1CIZ - chain A; structure by X-ray diffraction, 1.64 A resolution.

# Chain A
Molecule: Protein (stromelysin-1)
Organism: Homo sapiens
Notes: EC 3.4.24.17; fragment: catalytic domain
UniProtKB: P08254 (MMP3_HUMAN); residues 83-250 here correspond to UniProt positions 100-267 (UniProt number = residue number + 17)
Amino-acid sequence (168 residues; row label = number of the first residue in the row):
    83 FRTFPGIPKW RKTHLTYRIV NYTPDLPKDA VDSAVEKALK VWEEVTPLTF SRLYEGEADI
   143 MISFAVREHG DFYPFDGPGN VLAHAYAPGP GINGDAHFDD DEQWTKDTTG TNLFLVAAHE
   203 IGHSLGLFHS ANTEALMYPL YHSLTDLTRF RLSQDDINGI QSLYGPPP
Ion coordination: Ca2+ site 1: Asp107, Asp182, Glu184; Ca2+ site 2: Asp141, Gly173, Asn175, Asp177; Zn2+ site 1: His151, Asp153, His166, His179; Ca2+ site 3: Asp158, Gly159, Gly161, Val163, Asp181, Glu184; Zn2+ site 2: His201, His205, His211 (together with DPS)
Ligand contacts: DPS (3-(1H-indol-3-yl)-2-[4-(4-phenyl-piperidin-1-yl)-benzenesulfonylamino]-propionic acid): Asn162, Val163, Leu164, Ala165, His166, Leu197, Val198, His201, Glu202, His205, Phe210, His211, Glu216, Ala217, Leu218, Tyr220, Pro221, Leu222, Tyr223, His224, Leu226, Phe232
UniProt features mapped onto this chain:
  - active site: Glu202
  - binding site (Ca(2+)): Asp107, Asp141, Asp158, Gly159, Gly161, Val163, Gly173, Asn175, Asp177, Asp181, Asp182, Glu184
  - binding site (Zn(2+)): His151, Asp153, His166, His179, His201, His205, His211

# Overview
Chain A binds compound DPS. Asp107, Asp182 and Glu184 coordinate Ca2+ site 1. Asp141, Gly173, Asn175 and
Asp177 coordinate Ca2+ site 2. UniProt lists active-site residue Glu202, 12 Ca2+-binding residues and 7
Zn2+-binding residues.
Chain A is Protein (stromelysin-1) (Homo sapiens); the structure, X-ray structure of human stromelysin
catalytic domain complexes with non-peptide inhibitors: implication for inhibitor selectivity, was determined
by X-ray diffraction (same publication as 1QIA, 1QIC, 1B8Y and 1CAQ).
